PDB entry 4OOR | X-ray diffraction, 2.70 A resolution | chains A and J of the 4 polymer chains in the assembly

== Chain A ==
Name: Ancestral Steroid Receptor 2 DNA binding domain
From: synthetic construct
Sequence (82 residues; row label = number of the first residue in the row):
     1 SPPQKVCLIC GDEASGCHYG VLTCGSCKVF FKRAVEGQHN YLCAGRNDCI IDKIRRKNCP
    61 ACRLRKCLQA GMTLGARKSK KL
Disordered / not traced: 1-2, 76-82
Ion coordination: Zn2+ site 1: Cys7, Cys10, Cys24, Cys27; Zn2+ site 2: Cys43, Cys49, Cys59, Cys62
From the paper describing this entry:
  - binding site for the 18-nt DNA strand: Ser26 (from molecular simulation)

== Chain J ==
Molecule: 18-nt DNA strand
Sequence (18 nucleotides; numbered 1 to 18; the number before each row is that of its first residue):
     1 TCAGAACACT CTGTTCTG

== Chain A / chain J interface ==
Residue-residue contacts (10; chain A residue first):
  Gly16(A) with DC2(J), phosphate contact
  Cys17(A) with DC2(J), hydrogen bond to the phosphate; DA3(J), phosphate contact
  His18(A) with DC2(J), sugar contact; DA3(J), salt bridge to the phosphate
  Tyr19(A) with DA3(J), hydrogen bond to the phosphate; DG4(J), hydrogen bond to the phosphate
  Lys28(A) with DG4(J), hydrogen bond to the base
  Lys32(A) with DG4(J), salt bridge to the phosphate
  Arg33(A) with DA6(J), base contact
Other interface residues (no listed pair), chain A (8 interface residues in all): Ser15
Other interface residues (no listed pair), chain J (5 interface residues in all): DC7

== Overview ==
8 residues of chain A face 5 of chain J across their interface, with 4 hydrogen bonds and 2 salt bridges.
Polar contacts include Lys28(A)-DG4(J), Cys17(A)-DC2(J) and Tyr19(A)-DA3(J). The Zn2+ site 1 is built by
Cys7(A), Cys10(A), Cys24(A) and Cys27(A). The paper reports a binding site for the 18-nt DNA strand at
Ser26(A).
Here chain A is Ancestral Steroid Receptor 2 DNA binding domain (synthetic construct) and chain J is an 18-nt
DNA strand. Entry 4OOR (Ancestral Steroid Receptor 2 DNA binding domain in complex with a steroid response
element) was determined by X-ray diffraction, deposited together with 4OLN, 4OND and 4OV7.
